6DFF - chains T and M of the 8 polymer chains in the assembly; structure by electron microscopy, 3.90 A resolution.

== Chain T ==
Protein: Bone marrow stromal antigen 2, Nef protein chimera
Organism: Homo sapiens
Reference sequence: chimeric construct of Q10589, Q90VU7: residues 2-21 from Q10589 (BST2_HUMAN) positions 2-21 (same numbers); residues 32-237 from Q90VU7 positions 1-206 (UniProt number = residue number - 31)
Sequence (264 residues; row label = number of the first residue in the row; numbers below 1 keep their minus sign (Met-26 is residue -26)):
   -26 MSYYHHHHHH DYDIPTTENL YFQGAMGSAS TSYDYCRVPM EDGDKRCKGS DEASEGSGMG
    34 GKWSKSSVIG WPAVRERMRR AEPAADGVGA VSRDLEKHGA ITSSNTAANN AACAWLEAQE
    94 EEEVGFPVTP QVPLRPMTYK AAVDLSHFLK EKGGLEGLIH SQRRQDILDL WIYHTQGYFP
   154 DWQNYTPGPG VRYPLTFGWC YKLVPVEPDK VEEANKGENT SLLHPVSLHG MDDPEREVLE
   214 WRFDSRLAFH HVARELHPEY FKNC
Unresolved in the structure: -26 to 3, 17-237
Differences from the reference sequence: initiating methionine (-26); expression tag (-25 to 1); linker (22-31)

== Chain M ==
Protein: AP-1 complex subunit mu-1
Organism: Mus musculus
Reference sequence: P35585 (AP1M1_MOUSE); residues 1-423 here = UniProt positions 1-423
Sequence (423 residues; numbered 1 to 423; the number before each row is that of its first residue):
     1 MSASAVYVLD LKGKVLICRN YRGDVDMSEV EHFMPILMEK EEEGMLSPIL AHGGVRFMWI
    61 KHNNLYLVAT SKKNACVSLV FSFLYKVVQV FSEYFKELEE ESIRDNFVII YELLDELMDF
   121 GYPQTTDSKI LQEYITQEGH KLETGAPRPP ATVTNAVSWR SEGIKYRKNE VFLDVIEAVN
   181 LLVSANGNVL RSEIVGSIKM RVFLSGMPEL RLGLNDKVLF DNTGRGKSKS VELEDVKFHQ
   241 CVRLSRFEND RTISFIPPDG EFELMSYRLN THVKPLIWIE SVIEKHSHSR IEYMVKAKSQ
   301 FKRRSTANNV EIHIPVPNDA DSPKFKTTVG SVKWVPENSE IVWSVKSFPG GKEYLMRAHF
   361 GLPSVEAEDK EGKPPISVKF EIPYFTTSGI QVRYLKIIEK SGYQALPWVR YITQNGDYQL
   421 RTQ
Unresolved in the structure: 1, 139-145
Swiss-Prot annotation at these positions:
  - modified residue: Ser2 (N-acetylserine), Thr152 (Phosphothreonine), Thr154 (Phosphothreonine), Thr223 (Phosphothreonine)

== Chain T / chain M interface ==
Residue-residue contacts - 34 pairs, chain T then chain M:
  Thr4(T) with Arg410(M), hydrogen bond
  Tyr6(T) with Asn308(M), hydrogen bond; Glu381(M); Pro383(M); Tyr384(M); Arg410(M); Ile412(M), hydrophobic
  Asp7(T) with Tyr384(M), hydrogen bond (backbone-side chain); Arg410(M)
  Tyr8(T) with Phe172(M); Leu173(M); Asp174(M); Trp408(M), hydrophobic; Val409(M); Arg410(M), hydrogen bond
  Cys9(T) with Trp408(M); Val409(M), hydrogen bond (backbone-backbone)
  Arg10(T) with Ala405(M); Leu406(M); Pro407(M); Trp408(M)
  Val11(T) with Pro407(M), hydrogen bond (backbone-backbone); Val409(M), hydrophobic
  Pro12(T) with Arg393(M); Tyr394(M); Leu395(M)
  Met13(T) with Tyr394(M); Leu395(M), hydrogen bond (backbone-backbone); Lys396(M); Ile397(M); Gln404(M)
  Glu14(T) with Tyr394(M)
  Asp15(T) with Arg393(M), salt bridge; Tyr394(M)
Other interface residues (no listed pair), chain M (21 interface residues in all): Val392

== Summary ==
11 residues of chain T face 21 of chain M across their interface, with 7 hydrogen bonds and 1 salt bridge.
Among the polar pairs are Asp15(T)-Arg393(M), Thr4(T)-Arg410(M) and Tyr6(T)-Asn308(M).
Here chain T is Bone marrow stromal antigen 2, Nef protein chimera (Homo sapiens) and chain M is AP-1 complex
subunit mu-1 (Mus musculus). Entry 6DFF (Structure of the cargo bound AP-1:Arf1:tetherin-Nef monomer) was
determined by electron microscopy (same publication as 6CM9, 6D83, 6D84 and 6CRI).
